Entry 2XXA (X-ray diffraction, 3.94 A resolution); this record covers chains B and G of the 3 polymer chains in the assembly.

# Chain B
Molecule: Srp receptor ftsy
From: Escherichia coli K-12
UniProt: P10121 (FTSY_ECOLI); residues 1-302 here correspond to UniProt positions 196-497 (UniProt number = residue number + 195)
Sequence (302 residues; each row starts with the number of its first residue):
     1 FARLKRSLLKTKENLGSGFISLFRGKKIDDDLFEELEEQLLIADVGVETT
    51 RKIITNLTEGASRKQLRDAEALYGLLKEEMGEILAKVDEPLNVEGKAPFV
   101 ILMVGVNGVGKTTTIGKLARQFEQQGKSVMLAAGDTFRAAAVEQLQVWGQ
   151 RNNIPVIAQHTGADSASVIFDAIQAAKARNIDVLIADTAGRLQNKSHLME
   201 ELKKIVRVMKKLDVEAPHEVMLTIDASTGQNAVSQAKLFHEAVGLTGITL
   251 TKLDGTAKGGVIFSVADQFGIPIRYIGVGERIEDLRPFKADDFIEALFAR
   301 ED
Disordered / not traced: 1-19
Ion coordination: Mg2+: Thr112 (together with GMP-PCP)
Residues lining bound ligands:
  - GMP-PCP (GCP; phosphomethylphosphonic acid guanylate ester), molecule 1: Val106, Asn107, Gly108, Val109, Gly110, Lys111, Thr112, Thr113, Lys117, Asp135, Arg138, Gln144, Gly190, Thr251, Lys252, Asp254, Gly277, Val278, Gly279, Glu280
  - GMP-PCP (GCP), molecule 2: Asn107, Gly108, Arg138, Leu192, Lys195
Swiss-Prot annotation at these positions:
  - binding site (GTP): Gly105 to Thr112, Asp187 to Arg191, Thr251 to Asp254
From the paper describing this entry:
  - binding site for 4.5s RNA (chain G): Phe137, Leu198

# Chain G
Molecule: 4.5s RNA
Sequence (106 nucleotides; row label = number of the first residue in the row):
     1 GCAUUGCUGGUGCAGCGCAGCGCGGACGCCCGAACCUGGUCAGAGCCGGA
    51 AGGCAGCAGCCAUAAGGGAUGCUUUGCGGGUGCCGUUGCCUUCCGGCAAU
   101 GCUUUU
Disordered / not traced: 103-106

# How chain B and chain G interact
Contacting residue pairs - 28 pairs, chain B then chain G:
  Phe137(B) - C83(G)  stacking on the base
  Ile157(B) - G96(G)  phosphate contact
  Ala158(B) - G95(G)  sugar contact
  Gln159(B) - G9(G)  base contact
  Gln159(B) - G10(G)  hydrogen bond to the base
  Gln159(B) - C94(G)  hydrogen bond to the base
  Gln159(B) - G95(G)  sugar contact
  His160(B) - G10(G)  base contact
  His160(B) - U11(G)  sugar contact
  His160(B) - C94(G)  sugar contact
  Ala163(B) - G10(G)  sugar contact
  Asp164(B) - G10(G)  hydrogen bond to the sugar
  Asp164(B) - U11(G)  phosphate contact
  Ser167(B) - G9(G)  sugar contact
  Ser167(B) - G10(G)  sugar contact
  Asp171(B) - G95(G)  base contact
  Asp171(B) - G96(G)  sugar contact
  Gln174(B) - G96(G)  hydrogen bond to the sugar
  Gln174(B) - C97(G)  sugar contact
  Ala175(B) - G96(G)  phosphate contact
  Ala175(B) - C97(G)  phosphate contact
  Ala178(B) - C97(G)  sugar contact
  Arg179(B) - G96(G)  salt bridge to the phosphate
  Arg179(B) - C97(G)  salt bridge to the phosphate
  Lys195(B) - C83(G)  base contact
  His197(B) - C83(G)  base contact
  Leu198(B) - C83(G)  base contact
  Lys204(B) - G85(G)  phosphate contact
Interface residues without a listed pair, chain B (19 interface residues in all): Gly162, Glu201
Interface residues without a listed pair, chain G (10 interface residues in all): C93

# Summary
19 residues of chain B and 10 residues of chain G are in contact; the contacts include 4 hydrogen bonds, 2
salt bridges and 1 aromatic stacking contact. Among the polar pairs are Gln159(B)-G10(G), Gln159(B)-C94(G) and
Asp164(B)-G10(G). Bound to chain B: GMP-PCP. The paper reports a binding site for 4.5s RNA (chain G) at
Phe137(B) and Leu198(B).
Here chain B is Srp receptor ftsy (Escherichia coli K-12) and chain G is 4.5s RNA. Entry 2XXA (The Crystal
Structure of the Signal Recognition Particle (SRP) in Complex with its Receptor(SR)) was determined by X-ray
diffraction.
